PDB entry 8RIP | X-ray diffraction, 1.81 A resolution | chains C and D of the 4 polymer chains in the assembly

# Chain C (and D)
Protein: 3-keto-5-aminohexanoate cleavage protein
Organism: Paracoccus denitrificans PD1222
Notes: chain D of this document is another copy of the same molecule, construct and numbering; everything in this record applies to it too
Reference sequence: A1B802 (A1B802_PARDP); residues 1-310 here = UniProt positions 1-310
Amino-acid sequence (334 residues; each row starts with the number of its first residue; numbers below 1 keep their minus sign (Met-23 is residue -23)):
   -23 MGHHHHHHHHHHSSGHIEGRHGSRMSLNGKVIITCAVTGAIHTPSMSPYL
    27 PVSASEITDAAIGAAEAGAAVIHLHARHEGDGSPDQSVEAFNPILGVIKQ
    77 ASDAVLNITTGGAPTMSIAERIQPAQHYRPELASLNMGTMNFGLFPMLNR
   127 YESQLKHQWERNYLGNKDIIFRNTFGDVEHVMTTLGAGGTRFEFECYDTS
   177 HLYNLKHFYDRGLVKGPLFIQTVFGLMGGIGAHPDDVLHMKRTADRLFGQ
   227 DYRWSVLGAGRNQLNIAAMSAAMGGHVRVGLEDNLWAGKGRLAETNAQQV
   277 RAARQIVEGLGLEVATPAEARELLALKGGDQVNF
Disordered / not traced: -23 to 2
Differences from the reference sequence: initiating methionine (-23); expression tag (-22 to 0)
Metal / ion sites: Zn2+: His49, His51, Glu258 (together with malonate ion)
Small-molecule neighbours: malonate ion (MLI): His49, His51, Thr85, Thr86, Gly87, Ser110, Asn112, Glu169, Glu171, Tyr173, Arg254, Glu258
What the authors report for this chain:
  - mutagenesis - E171L: abolished catalytic activity
  - mutagenesis - E171D (5% of the wild type): decreased catalytic activity

# How chain C and chain D interact
Residue-residue contacts (78; chain C residue first):
  Gly114(C) - Asn117(D)
  Thr115(C) - Thr115(D)
  Thr115(C) - Met116(D)
  Thr115(C) - Asn117(D)  hydrogen bond
  Thr115(C) - Ile146(D)
  Met116(C) - Thr115(D)
  Asn117(C) - Gly114(D)
  Asn117(C) - Thr115(D)  hydrogen bond
  Asn117(C) - Asn149(D)  hydrogen bond (side chain-backbone)
  Asn117(C) - Thr150(D)
  Asn117(C) - Phe151(D)
  Gly119(C) - Phe151(D)
  Phe121(C) - Phe151(D)  hydrophobic
  Phe121(C) - His183(D)
  Lys143(C) - Thr150(D)
  Lys143(C) - Phe151(D)  hydrogen bond (backbone-backbone)
  Lys143(C) - Gly152(D)  hydrogen bond (backbone-backbone)
  Lys143(C) - Glu155(D)  salt bridge
  Lys143(C) - Arg187(D)
  Asp144(C) - Arg148(D)  salt bridge
  Asp144(C) - Thr150(D)  hydrogen bond
  Asp144(C) - Gly152(D)
  Asp144(C) - Asp153(D)
  Ile146(C) - Thr115(D)
  Ile146(C) - Arg148(D)
  Ile146(C) - Thr150(D)
  Arg148(C) - Asp144(D)  salt bridge
  Arg148(C) - Ile146(D)
  Asn149(C) - Asn117(D)  hydrogen bond (backbone-side chain)
  Thr150(C) - Asn117(D)
  Thr150(C) - Lys143(D)
  Thr150(C) - Asp144(D)  hydrogen bond
  Thr150(C) - Ile146(D)
  Phe151(C) - Asn117(D)
  Phe151(C) - Gly119(D)
  Phe151(C) - Phe121(D)  hydrophobic
  Phe151(C) - Lys143(D)  hydrogen bond (backbone-backbone)
  Phe151(C) - Met203(D)  hydrophobic
  Phe151(C) - Gly204(D)
  Gly152(C) - Lys143(D)  hydrogen bond (backbone-backbone)
  Gly152(C) - Asp144(D)
  Asp153(C) - Asp144(D)
  Glu155(C) - Lys143(D)  salt bridge
  Asp174(C) - Asp174(D)
  Asp174(C) - Thr175(D)  hydrogen bond
  Asp174(C) - Ser176(D)  hydrogen bond (side chain-backbone)
  Thr175(C) - Asp174(D)  hydrogen bond
  Thr175(C) - Thr175(D)
  Thr175(C) - Ile206(D)
  Thr175(C) - Asp212(D)
  Ser176(C) - Asp174(D)  hydrogen bond (backbone-side chain)
  Ser176(C) - Gly204(D)
  Ser176(C) - Gly205(D)
  Tyr179(C) - Gly207(D)
  Tyr179(C) - His209(D)
  Tyr179(C) - Asp212(D)  hydrogen bond
  Asn180(C) - Gly204(D)
  His183(C) - Phe121(D)
  His183(C) - Met203(D)
  Met203(C) - Phe151(D)  hydrophobic
  Met203(C) - His183(D)
  Gly204(C) - Phe151(D)
  Gly204(C) - Ser176(D)
  Gly204(C) - Asn180(D)
  Gly205(C) - Ser176(D)
  Ile206(C) - Thr175(D)
  Gly207(C) - Tyr179(D)
  His209(C) - Tyr179(D)
  His209(C) - Arg222(D)
  Asp212(C) - Thr175(D)
  Asp212(C) - Tyr179(D)  hydrogen bond
  Asp212(C) - His215(D)
  His215(C) - Asp212(D)
  His215(C) - His215(D)
  Arg218(C) - Asp211(D)
  Arg218(C) - Arg218(D)
  Arg222(C) - His209(D)
  Arg222(C) - Asp212(D)  salt bridge
Other interface residues (no listed pair), chain C (37 interface residues in all): Phe118, Arg187, Ala208, Asp211, Thr219
Other interface residues (no listed pair), chain D (38 interface residues in all): Met113, Phe118, Ala208, Thr219

# In short
37 residues of chain C face 38 of chain D across their interface; the contacts include 16 hydrogen bonds and 5
salt bridges. Polar contacts include Lys143(C)-Glu155(D), Asp144(C)-Arg148(D) and Arg222(C)-Asp212(D). Ligands
of chain C: malonate ion. From the paper: E171L of chain C abolishes catalytic activity; E171D of chain C
reduces catalytic activity.
Chain C and chain D are both 3-keto-5-aminohexanoate cleavage protein (Paracoccus denitrificans PD1222); the
structure, Beta-keto acid cleavage enzyme from Paracoccus denitrificans with bound malonate and Coenzyme A,
was determined by X-ray diffraction together with 9HNF and 8RIO from the same study.
